Entry 8SXF (electron microscopy, 3.92 A resolution); this record covers chains B and E of the 5 polymer chains in the assembly.

== Chain B (and E) ==
Molecule: Probable carboxyl-terminal protease
Organism: Pseudomonas aeruginosa
Notes: chain E of this document is another copy of the same molecule, construct and numbering; everything in this record applies to it too
UniProt: Q9HU50 (Q9HU50_PSEAE); residues 38-436 here = UniProt positions 38-436
Sequence (403 residues; row label = number of the first residue in the row):
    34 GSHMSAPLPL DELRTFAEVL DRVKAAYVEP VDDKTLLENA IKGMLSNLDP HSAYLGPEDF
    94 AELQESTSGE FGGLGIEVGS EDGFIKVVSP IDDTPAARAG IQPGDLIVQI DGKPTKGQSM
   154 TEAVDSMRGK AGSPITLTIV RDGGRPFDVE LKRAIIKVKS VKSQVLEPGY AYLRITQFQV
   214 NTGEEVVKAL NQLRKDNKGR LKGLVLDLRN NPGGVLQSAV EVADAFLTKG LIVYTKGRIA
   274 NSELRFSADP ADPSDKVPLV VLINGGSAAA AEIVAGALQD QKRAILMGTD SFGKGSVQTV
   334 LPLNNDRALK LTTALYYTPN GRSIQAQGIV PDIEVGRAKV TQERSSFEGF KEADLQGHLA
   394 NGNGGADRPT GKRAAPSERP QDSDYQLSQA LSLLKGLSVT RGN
Unresolved in the structure: 34-37, 372-409 (chain E: 34-192, 269-275, 327-349)
Sequence notes: expression tag (34-37); engineered mutation Ala302 (Ser in Q9HU50)
What the authors report for this chain:
  - mutagenesis - L46A, A50V: unchanged catalytic activity on PA1198
  - mutagenesis - L46K, A50K: abolished catalytic activity on PA1198
  - catalytic residues: Lys327
  - catalytic residues: His84 (proposed by the authors, not directly observed)
  - mutagenesis - S302A, K327A: abolished catalytic activity
  - mutagenesis - H84A, Q331A: decreased catalytic activity
  - mutagenesis - G246M, F325A: decreased catalytic activity on PA1198
  - mutagenesis - S302A (0.76 +/- 0.16 uM): unchanged binding to TPR repeat-containing protein PA4667
  - catalytic residues: Gln331 (citing earlier work)

== How chain B and chain E interact ==
Pairs across the interface (13; chain B residue first):
  Val61(B) - Leu392(E)  hydrophobic
  Gln142(B) - Glu381(E)
  Gln142(B) - Phe383(E)
  Gly145(B) - Phe383(E)
  Gly145(B) - Asp387(E)
  Lys146(B) - Asp387(E)
  Pro147(B) - Phe383(E)  hydrophobic
  Pro147(B) - Leu388(E)
  Gln151(B) - Gln389(E)
  Arg178(B) - Ser379(E)  hydrogen bond
  Arg178(B) - Phe380(E)
  Pro179(B) - Ser379(E)
  Asp181(B) - Ser379(E)
Interface residues without a listed pair, chain B (10 interface residues in all): Tyr60
Interface residues without a listed pair, chain E (9 interface residues in all): Ala386

== Overview ==
The interface between chain B and chain E involves 10 residues on one side and 9 on the other; the contacts
include 1 hydrogen bond. Its one hydrogen-bonded contact is Arg178(B)-Ser379(E). The paper reports catalytic
residues Lys327(B), His84(B) and Gln331(B); L46K and A50K of chain B abolish catalytic activity on PA1198; 10
substitutions were tested in all.
Both chains are Probable carboxyl-terminal protease (Pseudomonas aeruginosa). Entry 8SXF (The C-terminal
protease CtpA-LbcA complex of pseudomonas aeruginosa with the TPR at the high position) was determined by
electron microscopy (same publication as 8SXE, 8SXG and 8SXH).
